Entry 7WBK (X-ray diffraction, 2.74 A resolution); this record covers chain A.

# Chain A
Name: Lpg0081
From: Legionella pneumophila subsp. pneumophila str. Philadelphia 1
UniProtKB: Q5ZZD0 (Q5ZZD0_LEGPH); numbering as in UniProt (aligned over 16-430)
Sequence (415 residues; each row starts with the number of its first residue):
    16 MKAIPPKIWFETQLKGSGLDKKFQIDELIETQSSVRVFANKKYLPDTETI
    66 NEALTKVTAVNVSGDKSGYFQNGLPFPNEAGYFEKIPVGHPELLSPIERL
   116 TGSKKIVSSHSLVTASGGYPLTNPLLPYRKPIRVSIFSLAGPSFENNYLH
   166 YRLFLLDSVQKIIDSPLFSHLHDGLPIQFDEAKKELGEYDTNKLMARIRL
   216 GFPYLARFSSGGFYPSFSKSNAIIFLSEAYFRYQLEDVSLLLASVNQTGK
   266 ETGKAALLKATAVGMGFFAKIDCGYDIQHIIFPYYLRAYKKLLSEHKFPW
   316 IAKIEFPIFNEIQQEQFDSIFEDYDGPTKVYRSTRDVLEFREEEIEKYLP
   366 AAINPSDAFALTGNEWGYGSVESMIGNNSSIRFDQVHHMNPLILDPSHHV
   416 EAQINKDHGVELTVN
Modified positions: Mse-16, Mse-210, Mse-280, Mse-389, Mse-404 (selenomethionine; parent Met)

# Overview
Chain A is Lpg0081 (Legionella pneumophila subsp. pneumophila str. Philadelphia 1); the structure, Crystal
structure of Legionella pneumophila effector protein Lpg0081, was determined by X-ray diffraction together
with 7WBM from the same study.
